PDB entry 5CM3 | X-ray diffraction, 2.30 A resolution | chains A and C of the 4 polymer chains in the assembly

[Chain A]
Name: TrfB transcriptional repressor protein
Organism: Escherichia coli
Notes: fragment: KorA, UNP resiodues 1-97
UniProt: P03052 (KORA2_ECOLX); residues 1-97 here = UniProt positions 1-97
Amino-acid sequence (97 residues; numbered 1 to 97; the number before each row is that of its first residue):
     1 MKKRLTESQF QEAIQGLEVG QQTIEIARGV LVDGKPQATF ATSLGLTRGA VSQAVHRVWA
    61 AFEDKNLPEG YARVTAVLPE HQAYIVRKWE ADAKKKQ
Curated features (UniProtKB/Swiss-Prot):
  - DNA-binding region: Gln37 to His56 (H-T-H motif)
Reported in the primary citation:
  - binding site for the 20-nt DNA strand (chain C): Arg48, Gly49, Gln53
  - binding site for the 20-nt DNA strand: Glu18 to Thr23, Thr47, Gln53, Arg57
  - specificity-determining residues: Gly49
  - binding site for the 20-nt DNA strand (chain C): Gln37 (proposed by the authors, not directly observed)

[Chain C]
Molecule: 20-nt DNA strand
Sequence (20 nucleotides; each row starts with the number of its first residue):
     1 CCAAGTTTAG CTAAACTTGG

[Chain A / chain C interface]
Pairs across the interface (13; chain A residue first):
  Lys3(A) - DG5(C)  phosphate contact
  Lys3(A) - DT6(C)  salt bridge to the phosphate
  Pro36(A) - DG5(C)  phosphate contact
  Gln37(A) - DG5(C)  hydrogen bond to the phosphate
  Gln37(A) - DT6(C)  hydrogen bond to the phosphate
  Ala38(A) - DG5(C)  hydrogen bond to the phosphate
  Arg48(A) - DA4(C)  salt bridge to the phosphate
  Arg48(A) - DG5(C)  hydrogen bond to the base
  Arg48(A) - DT6(C)  base contact
  Gly49(A) - DT7(C)  base contact
  Ser52(A) - DT6(C)  hydrogen bond to the phosphate
  Ser52(A) - DT7(C)  base contact
  Gln53(A) - DT8(C)  hydrogen bond to the base

[In short]
Chain A and chain C form an interface of 8 and 5 residues respectively; the contacts include 6 hydrogen bonds
and 2 salt bridges. Polar pairs include Arg48(A)-DG5(C), Gln53(A)-DT8(C) and Gln37(A)-DG5(C). The paper
reports a binding site for the 20-nt DNA strand (chain C) at Arg48(A), Gly49(A) and Gln53(A) among others; a
binding site for the 20-nt DNA strand at Glu18(A), Thr47(A) and Gln53(A) among others.
Here chain A is TrfB transcriptional repressor protein (Escherichia coli) and chain C is a 20-nt DNA strand.
Entry 5CM3 (Crystal Structure of KorA, a plasmid-encoded, global transcription regulator) was determined by
X-ray diffraction (same publication as 5CKT and 5CLV).
